4JQG - chains P and A; structure by X-ray diffraction, 1.85 A resolution.

# Chain P
Name: fluorogenic peptidic substrate (8MC)PLG(PFF)(DNW)AR(NH2)
Amino-acid sequence (9 residues; row label = number of the first residue in the row):
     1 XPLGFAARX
Modified positions: 8MC ((7-methoxy-2-oxo-2H-chromen-4-yl)acetic acid) at position 1, NH2 (amino group) at position 9; Phe5 (4-fluoro-l-phenylalanine; PFF); Ala6 (3-[(2,4-dinitrophenyl)amino]-l-alanine; DNW)

# Chain A
Name: Matrix metalloproteinase-9
Organism: Homo sapiens
Notes: EC 3.4.24.35
Reference sequence: P14780 (MMP9_HUMAN); the construct lacks a stretch of the UniProt sequence, so the offset changes along the chain: 107-216 = UniProt 107-216; 217-269 = UniProt 392-444
Amino-acid sequence (164 residues; each row starts with the number of its first residue):
   106 GFQTFEGDLK WHHHNITYWI QNYSEDLPRA VIDDAFARAF ALWSAVTPLT FTRVYSRDAD
   166 IVIQFGVAEH GDGYPFDGKD GLLAHAFPPG PGIQGDAHFD DDELWSLGKG VGYSLFLVAA
   226 HAFGHALGLD HSSVPEALMY PMYRFTEGPP LHKDDVNGIR HLYG
Differences from the reference sequence: engineered mutation Ala227 (Glu402 in P14780)
Metal / ion sites: Ca2+ site 1: Asp131, Asp206, Glu208 (together with s-1,2-propanediol); Sr2+: Asp165, Gly197, Gln199, Asp201; Zn2+ site 1: His175, Asp177, His190, His203; Ca2+ site 2: Asp182, Gly183, Asp185, Leu187, Asp205, Glu208; Zn2+ site 2: His226, His230, His236 (together with azide ion)
Small-molecule neighbours: s-1,2-propanediol (PGO): Asp131, Asp207, Glu208, Leu209
UniProt features mapped onto this chain:
  - binding site (Ca(2+)): Asp131, Asp165, Asp182, Gly183, Asp185, Leu187, Gly197, Gln199, Asp201, Asp205, Asp206, Glu208
  - binding site (Zn(2+)): His175, Asp177, His190, His203, His226, His230, His236
  - glycosylation (N-linked (GlcNAc...) asparagine): Asn120, Asn127

# Interface between chain P and chain A
Contacting residue pairs (38; chain P residue first):
  8MC_1(P) - Gln108(A)
  8MC_1(P) - Thr109(A)
  8MC_1(P) - Phe110(A)
  8MC_1(P) - Tyr179(A)
  8MC_1(P) - Phe192(A)
  8MC_1(P) - Ile198(A)
  Pro2(P) - Tyr179(A)
  Pro2(P) - His190(A)
  Pro2(P) - Ala191(A)
  Pro2(P) - Phe192(A)
  Leu3(P) - His190(A)
  Leu3(P) - Ala191(A)  hydrogen bond (backbone-backbone)
  Leu3(P) - His230(A)
  Leu3(P) - Asp235(A)
  Gly4(P) - Leu187(A)
  Gly4(P) - Ala189(A)
  Gly4(P) - His190(A)
  Gly4(P) - His236(A)  hydrogen bond (backbone-side chain)
  Phe5(P) - Leu187(A)
  Phe5(P) - Leu188(A)  hydrogen bond (backbone-backbone)
  Phe5(P) - Ala189(A)  hydrogen bond (backbone-backbone)
  Phe5(P) - Val223(A)
  Phe5(P) - His226(A)
  Phe5(P) - Tyr245(A)
  Phe5(P) - Pro246(A)
  Phe5(P) - Met247(A)
  Phe5(P) - Tyr248(A)
  Ala6(P) - Asp182(A)
  Ala6(P) - Gly186(A)
  Ala6(P) - Leu187(A)
  Ala6(P) - Pro246(A)  hydrogen bond (backbone-backbone)
  Ala6(P) - Met247(A)
  Ala6(P) - Tyr248(A)  hydrogen bond (backbone-backbone)
  Ala7(P) - Gly186(A)  hydrogen bond (backbone-backbone)
  Ala7(P) - Leu188(A)  hydrophobic
  Ala7(P) - Tyr218(A)
  Arg8(P) - Met247(A)
  Arg8(P) - Tyr248(A)
Also at the interface, not in a pair above, chain A (26 interface residues in all): Gln199, Leu234, Leu243

# Summary
8 residues of chain P and 26 residues of chain A are in contact, with 7 hydrogen bonds. Polar pairs include
Gly4(P)-His236(A), Leu3(P)-Ala191(A) and Phe5(P)-Leu188(A). Chain A binds s-1,2-propanediol. Curated
annotation (UniProt) lists 12 Ca2+-binding residues and 7 Zn2+-binding residues on chain A.
Here chain P is fluorogenic peptidic substrate (8MC)PLG(PFF)(DNW)AR(NH2) and chain A is Matrix
metalloproteinase-9 (Homo sapiens). Entry 4JQG (Crystal structure of an inactive mutant of MMP-9 catalytic
domain in complex with a fluorogenic synthetic ...) was determined by X-ray diffraction (same publication as
4JIJ).
